8BP8 - chains G and I of the 31 polymer chains in the assembly; structure by electron microscopy, 2.70 A resolution.

[Chain G (and I)]
Molecule: Outer capsid glycoprotein VP7
Source organism: Rotavirus A
Notes: chain I of this document is another copy of the same molecule, construct and numbering; everything in this record applies to it too
UniProtKB: A0A1Q2TSM6 (A0A1Q2TSM6_9VIRU); numbering as in UniProt (aligned over 1-326)
Chain sequence (326 residues; numbered 1 to 326; the number before each row is that of its first residue):
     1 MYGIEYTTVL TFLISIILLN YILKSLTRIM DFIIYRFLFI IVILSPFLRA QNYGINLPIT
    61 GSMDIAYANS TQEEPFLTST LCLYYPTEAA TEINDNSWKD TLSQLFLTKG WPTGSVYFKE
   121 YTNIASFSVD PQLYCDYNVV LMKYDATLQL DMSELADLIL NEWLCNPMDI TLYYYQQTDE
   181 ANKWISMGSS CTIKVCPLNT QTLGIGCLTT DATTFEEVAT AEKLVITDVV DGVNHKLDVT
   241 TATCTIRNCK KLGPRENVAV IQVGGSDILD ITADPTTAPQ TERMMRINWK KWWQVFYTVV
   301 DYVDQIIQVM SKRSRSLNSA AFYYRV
Disordered / not traced: 1-50, 69-76 (chain I: 1-50, 66-77)
Cystine bridges: C82-C135, C165-C249, C191-C244, C196-C207
Ion coordination: Ca2+ site 1: D95 (shared with 3 residues of chain H); Ca2+ site 2: E154, E222, L224; Ca2+ site 3: Q177, D228, V229, D231 (shared with D301(I) of chain I); Ca2+ site 4: G206, T214, E216 (shared with D95(I) of chain I); Ca2+ site 5: D301 (shared with 3 residues of chain H)

[Interface between chain G and chain I]
Contacting residue pairs (56; chain G residue first):
  Q149(G) with G264(I); G265(I), hydrogen bond (side chain-backbone); N288(I)
  L150(G) with N288(I); W289(I); K290(I)
  D151(G) with K290(I), salt bridge
  S153(G) with N288(I), hydrogen bond
  E180(G) with Y302(I), hydrogen bond (backbone-side chain)
  K183(G) with Y302(I), hydrogen bond
  V195(G) with Y297(I)
  P197(G) with Y297(I)
  I205(G) with T101(I); Q104(I)
  G206(G) with D95(I); S97(I); T101(I)
  E216(G) with D95(I); W293(I), hydrogen bond
  E217(G) with W293(I)
  V218(G) with K291(I); Y297(I), hydrophobic
  T220(G) with K291(I), hydrogen bond
  E222(G) with K290(I), salt bridge
  T227(G) with Q294(I)
  D228(G) with Q294(I); Y297(I); D301(I); Y302(I)
  V229(G) with D301(I)
  V230(G) with L105(I), hydrophobic; T108(I); K109(I); V300(I), hydrophobic; D301(I)
  D231(G) with K109(I); D301(I), hydrogen bond (backbone-side chain)
  V233(G) with T108(I)
  S266(G) with S266(I), hydrogen bond
  I268(G) with G265(I); S266(I); R286(I), hydrogen bond (backbone-side chain); N288(I), hydrogen bond (backbone-side chain)
  D270(G) with N288(I), hydrogen bond
  A273(G) with T298(I); Y302(I)
  D274(G) with Y302(I); Q305(I), hydrogen bond
  P275(G) with M285(I); I287(I), hydrophobic; T298(I); Y302(I)
  T276(G) with M285(I); Q305(I); I306(I); V309(I)
Interface residues without a listed pair, chain G (30 interface residues in all): A219, L269

[Summary]
30 residues of chain G face 27 of chain I across their interface, with 12 hydrogen bonds and 2 salt bridges.
Polar pairs include D151(G)-K290(I), E222(G)-K290(I) and Q149(G)-G265(I). E154(G), E222(G) and L224(G)
coordinate Ca2+ site 2. Q177(G), D228(G), V229(G) and D231(G) coordinate Ca2+ site 3.
Chain G and chain I are both Outer capsid glycoprotein VP7 (Rotavirus A); the structure, SPA of Trypsin
untreated Rotavirus TLP spike, was determined by electron microscopy (same publication as 8CO6 and 8COA).
